Entry 7XJL (electron microscopy, 3.50 A resolution); this record covers chains B and C of the 6 polymer chains in the assembly.

Chain B:
Molecule: Guanine nucleotide-binding protein G(q) subunit alpha
From: Homo sapiens
Sequence (248 residues; each row starts with the number of its first residue; numbers below 1 keep their minus sign (Gly-1 is residue -1)):
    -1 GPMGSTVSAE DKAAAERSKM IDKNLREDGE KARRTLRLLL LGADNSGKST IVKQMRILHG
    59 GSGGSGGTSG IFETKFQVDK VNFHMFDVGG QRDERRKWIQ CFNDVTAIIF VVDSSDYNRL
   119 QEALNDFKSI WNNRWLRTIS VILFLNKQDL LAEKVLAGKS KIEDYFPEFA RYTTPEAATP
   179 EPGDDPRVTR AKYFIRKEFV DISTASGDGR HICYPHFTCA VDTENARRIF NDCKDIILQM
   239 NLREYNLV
Not modelled in the structure: -1 to 4, 55-67, 88-90

Chain C:
Molecule: Guanine nucleotide-binding protein G(I)/G(S)/G(T) subunit beta-1
From: Homo sapiens
UniProt: P62873 (GBB1_HUMAN); numbering as in UniProt (aligned over 1-340)
Sequence (348 residues; numbered -7 to 340; the number before each row is that of its first residue; numbers below 1 keep their minus sign (His-7 is residue -7)):
    -7 HHHHHHGSMS ELDQLRQEAE QLKNQIRDAR KACADATLSQ ITNNIDPVGR IQMRTRRTLR
    53 GHLAKIYAMH WGTDSRLLVS ASQDGKLIIW DSYTTNKVHA IPLRSSWVMT CAYAPSGNYV
   113 ACGGLDNICS IYNLKTREGN VRVSRELAGH TGYLSCCRFL DDNQIVTSSG DTTCALWDIE
   173 TGQQTTTFTG HTGDVMSLSL APDTRLFVSG ACDASAKLWD VREGMCRQTF TGHESDINAI
   233 CFFPNGNAFA TGSDDATCRL FDLRADQELM TYSHDNIICG ITSVSFSKSG RLLLAGYDDF
   293 NCNVWDALKA DRAGVLAGHD NRVSCLGVTD DGMAVATGSW DSFLKIWN
Not modelled in the structure: -7 to 2
Sequence notes: expression tag (-7 to 0)
UniProt features mapped onto this chain:
  - modified residue: Ser2 (N-acetylserine), His266 (Phosphohistidine)
  - natural variant: Leu30 (L30F: In MRD42; uncertain significance), Arg52 (R52G: In MRD42), Gly64 (G64V: In MRD42), Asp76 (D76E: In MRD42; D76G: In MRD42), Gly77 (G77S: In MRD42), Lys78 (K78R: In MRD42), Ile80 (I80N: In MRD42; I80T: In MRD42), His91 (H91R: In MRD42; uncertain significance), Ala92 (A92T: In MRD42), Pro94 (P94S: In MRD42), Leu95 (L95P: In MRD42), Arg96 (R96L: In MRD42), 5 further natural variant entries in UniProt

Chain B / chain C interface:
Residue-residue contacts (36):
  Ala12(B) - Asn88(C)
  Ala13(B) - Asn88(C)
  Arg15(B) - Val90(C)  hydrogen bond (side chain-backbone)
  Arg15(B) - His91(C)
  Ser16(B) - Lys89(C)
  Ile19(B) - Lys89(C)
  Ile19(B) - Ala92(C)  hydrophobic
  Asp20(B) - Lys89(C)  salt bridge
  Leu23(B) - Gly53(C)
  Leu23(B) - Leu55(C)
  Leu23(B) - Lys78(C)
  Leu23(B) - Ile80(C)  hydrophobic
  Asp26(B) - Lys78(C)  salt bridge
  Gly27(B) - Leu55(C)
  Arg35(B) - Trp99(C)
  Gly68(B) - Asn119(C)
  Ile69(B) - Trp99(C)
  Ile69(B) - Leu117(C)  hydrophobic
  Phe84(B) - Trp99(C)  hydrophobic
  Arg94(B) - Asp228(C)  salt bridge
  Lys95(B) - Tyr145(C)
  Lys95(B) - Met188(C)
  Lys95(B) - Cys204(C)  hydrogen bond
  Lys95(B) - Asp228(C)  salt bridge
  Lys95(B) - Asn230(C)
  Trp96(B) - Leu117(C)  hydrophobic
  Gln98(B) - Tyr59(C)  hydrogen bond (backbone-side chain)
  Cys99(B) - Lys57(C)  hydrogen bond (backbone-side chain)
  Cys99(B) - Tyr59(C)  hydrogen bond (backbone-side chain)
  Cys99(B) - Met101(C)  hydrophobic
  Phe100(B) - Trp99(C)  hydrophobic
  Phe100(B) - Leu117(C)  hydrophobic
  Asn101(B) - Lys57(C)
  Arg132(B) - Asp246(C)  salt bridge
  Trp133(B) - Asp290(C)
  Trp133(B) - Arg314(C)
Interface residues without a listed pair, chain B (25 interface residues in all): Asp9, Arg24, Asp102
Interface residues without a listed pair, chain C (27 interface residues in all): Gln75, Thr86, Thr87, Asp186

Overview:
25 residues of chain B face 27 of chain C across their interface, with 5 hydrogen bonds and 5 salt bridges.
Among the polar pairs are Asp20(B)-Lys89(C), Asp26(B)-Lys78(C) and Arg94(B)-Asp228(C).
Chain B is Guanine nucleotide-binding protein G(q) subunit alpha and chain C is Guanine nucleotide-binding
protein G(I)/G(S)/G(T) subunit beta-1, both from Homo sapiens; the structure, Cryo-EM structure of the
spexin-bound GALR2-miniGq complex, was determined by electron microscopy, deposited together with 7XJJ and
7XJK.
